3IIM - chain A; structure by X-ray diffraction, 2.00 A resolution.

# Chain A
Protein: Coilin-interacting nuclear ATPase protein
Organism: Homo sapiens
Notes: EC 2.7.4.3
UniProt: Q5F2S9 (Q5F2S9_HUMAN); residue numbers follow UniProt; this construct covers 1-172
Amino-acid sequence (180 residues; each row starts with the number of its first residue; numbers below 1 keep their minus sign (Gly-7 is residue -7)):
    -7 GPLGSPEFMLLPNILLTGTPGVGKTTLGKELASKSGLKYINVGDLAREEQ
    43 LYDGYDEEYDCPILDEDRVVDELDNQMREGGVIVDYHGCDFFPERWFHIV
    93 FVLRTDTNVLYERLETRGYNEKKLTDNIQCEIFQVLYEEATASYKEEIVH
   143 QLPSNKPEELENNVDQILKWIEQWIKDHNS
Unresolved in the structure: -7 to -2
Differences from the reference sequence: expression tag (-7 to 0)
Ligand contacts:
  - 2'-deoxyadenosine-5'-diphosphate (DAT): Thr11, Pro12, Gly13, Val14, Gly15, Lys16, Thr17, Thr18, Asp77, Arg105, Arg109, Ser146, Asn147, Lys148, Pro149, Leu152
  - (2S,3S)-1,4-dimercaptobutane-2,3-diol (DTV): Pro85, Glu86, Arg87
Reported in the primary citation:
  - catalytic residues: Lys16, His79 (proposed by the authors, not directly observed)
  - mutagenesis - H79G: decreased catalytic activity on AK enzymatic efficiency
  - mutagenesis - H79G: decreased catalytic activity on ATPase efficiency
  - mutagenesis - H79G: decreased growth

# Overview
Ligands of chain A: (2S,3S)-1,4-dimercaptobutane-2,3-diol and 2'-deoxyadenosine-5'-diphosphate. The paper
reports catalytic residues Lys16 and His79; H79G reduces catalytic activity on AK enzymatic efficiency.
Chain A is Coilin-interacting nuclear ATPase protein (Homo sapiens); the structure, The structure of
hCINAP-dADP complex at 2.0 angstroms resolution, was determined by X-ray diffraction, deposited together with
3IIJ, 3IIK and 3IIL.
